7AIH - chains G and 1 of the 71 polymer chains in the assembly; structure by electron microscopy, 3.60 A resolution.

== Chain G ==
Name: Ribosomal_L18e/L15P domain-containing protein
Organism: Leishmania major
Reference sequence: Q4QF19 (Q4QF19_LEIMA); numbering as in UniProt (aligned over 1-374)
Chain sequence (374 residues; row label = number of the first residue in the row):
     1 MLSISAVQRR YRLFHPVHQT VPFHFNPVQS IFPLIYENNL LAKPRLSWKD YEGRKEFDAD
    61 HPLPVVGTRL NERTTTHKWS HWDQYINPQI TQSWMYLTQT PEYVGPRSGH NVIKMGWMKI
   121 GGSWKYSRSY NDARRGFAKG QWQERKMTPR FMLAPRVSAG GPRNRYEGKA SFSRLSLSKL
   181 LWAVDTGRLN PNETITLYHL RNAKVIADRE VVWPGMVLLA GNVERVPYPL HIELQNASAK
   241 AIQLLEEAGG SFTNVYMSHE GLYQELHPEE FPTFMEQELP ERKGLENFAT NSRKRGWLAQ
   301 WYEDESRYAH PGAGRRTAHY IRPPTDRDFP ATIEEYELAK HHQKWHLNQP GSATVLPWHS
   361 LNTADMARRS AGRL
Disordered / not traced: 1-9
Ligand contacts: NAD (nicotinamide-adenine-dinucleotide): Tyr263, Glu270, Phe271, Pro272, Met275

== Chain 1 ==
Molecule: Ribosomal RNA
Organism: Leishmania major
Sequence (9070 nucleotides; row label = number of the first residue in the row; numbers below 1 keep their minus sign (U-1764 is residue -1764)):
 -1764 UGAAAAUUGA AAAAUAUAAU UUGAAAAAUA AAUUACAAAU AAAAGAUUAA AUUUGAAUUA
 -1704 AUUACAGAAA UAUAGACACA AACACGCCCG AUUGAUUUCA CGUAUACACU UGUACUUUGU
 -1644 UUUUGGUCUA CGUUUUGUUG UUUGUAUUGG CUUGAUUUAA UGGACAAAUA UAAAAAGCUU
 -1584 GAACACAAAA UUUAAAACAA UUGGAUAUGC CAAGAGUUAA AAAAUGAAAU UAAAUAAAAA
 -1524 UAAAAAUAAA UUAAAAAAUA AAAUAAAAAU AAAUUUAAAA AAUAAAUUAA AAUAAAAAAU
 -1464 UAGAAAAUGA AAAUUGAAAA AUAUAAUUUG AAAAAUAAAA UUAUAAAUAG AAAAAUUAAU
 -1404 UGAAAUUGCA AAGUAAAAAU UUAUAAUAGA AUAAAAUAAU UUCAAUUUGA UUUAGUUUCA
 -1344 UAUUAUAUUA UAUUAUAUUA UAUUAUAUUA UAUUAUAUUA UAUUAUAUUA UAUUAUAUUA
 -1284 UAUUAUAUUA UAUUAUAUUA UAUUAUAUUA UAUUAUAUUA UAUUAUUAGC AUUUAUUAUA
 -1224 UUAUUAUAUU AUUAUAUUUA UUAUAUUAUU AUAUUAUUAU AUUAUUAUAU UAUUAUAUUA
 -1164 UAUUAUAUUA UAUUAUAUUA UAUUAUUAUU AUAUUAAUUA UAUUAUUAUA UUAAUAAUAU
 -1104 UUACUAUUAU AUCUAAUAUC AAGCUUGUUA GAAAAAACAU UGUUUUUUCU AACAAGCUUG
 -1044 AUACUCUCGG UAUGGUUUCA AAAAUUGACU AAUUUUGAUA UUGUUUUGGC UCUGGACUAA
  -984 UUAAUUCCCC UUUAAUUUUA UUAUCUAAAA UUUGCAUGUA AAGUAGUUAG UUAGAUAUGA
  -924 AAAUUUAGUU AGGGUUGAUA AUGAAAUCAA UUAAGUUUAU AUAUAAAGUU AGUUAGUCAA
  -864 UAUGAAUUUU UUUGCAAACA UUUCCGGUUG ACUUCAUGUG AUUACACGUA CUCCGUUUUG
  -804 UUUUUAUGUG UCAUGAUUUG CAUUGAUUUU UUCGCAACAA AUCUAAUAUA CUCAACAGCA
  -744 CCUACCAAGA GUUAAAAAUG AAAUUAAAUU AAAUUAAAAA AUAAAAUAAA AAUAAAAUAA
  -684 AAAUAAAUUU AAAAAUAAAA AUAAAUUUAA AAAUAAAAUA AAUUUAAAAA ACAAAUUAAA
  -624 AUAGAAAAUU AGAAAAUGGA AAUUGAAAAA UAUAAUUUGA AAAAUAAAUU ACAAAUAAAA
  -564 GAUUAAAUUU GAAUUAAUUG UAGAAACAUU UCCGAUCGAU UUCACGCAUA CACUUGUACU
  -504 UCGUUGGCUC CAUUUAAUGG ACAAAUAUAA AAAGCUUAAA CACAAAAUUU AAAACAAUUG
  -444 GACAAGCAAG AGUUAAAAAA UGAAAUUAAA AUAAAAAAUA AAAUAAAAAU AAAUUUAAAA
  -384 AUAAAAAUAA AUUUAAAAAA CAUUGGUUGA AUAAAAUUUU UAUUUUAUAU AUAAUUUAAA
  -324 CUUUUGUUGU UGUUUGUUAG UAAGCAAAAA UAUUUAUGUU AUUUUAAUAU UAUUUAUGUA
  -264 CUUACUAUUA UUUUGAUAAA UUUUAACUUU AAAUAGCUCA AAAACUACAA UCAAUAAAGC
  -204 AUAAAAAAAU UUAUUUAUGA UUAUAUUAAU AUAAAAUGAC CUAAUAUAAU GAAAAUACUU
  -144 UGGUGUUAAG UUAUUUGUUU UAUUAUGAAA UAAGUUGCAC UAUUUAUUGA AUUAAUAAAG
   -84 AAAGAAUAGA AAUAAAUAAG UUAUAAUAUC UUUAAUUUAU UUAUAAUUUC UUUGCAUUUG
   -24 UAUUUAGUGU GAGUUUACAU UUAAUUUUAU AUUAUUUUAG UGUUAGUAUA UAUUUAGAUU
    36 UAAUCAAAGU UAUUAUUAAA UAAUAUUGAU UUUGGAUGAA UUUAAUUUUU AAUUAUAUUU
    96 UUGAAUUUUA AUUUUAUUAU UUUGAUUUAA UAUUUUUAAA AUAUUAUAUA UUUUAGAUUU
   156 AAAUUUGUUG UUUUAUAUUU AGUUUAAUGU UUAUAAAUUG AUAAUUAAUU UGUUUUAUUU
   216 UAAAGUUUUU AUGAACUGUG AUUUAUAGUU UAUUAUUUUU AGUUUAAUGU UUAAAUAUUU
   276 AACUAGUGAU GGCACAGUUG UUCUAUAUGU ACCUAUAAAA AAUAGUAAAA UUAUUUUAAU
   336 UAAAUUAAUA AAUAAUUAUU AAACUAAUUU UAUAUUAAUA UUAUGAAAAA UUUAAAAAUU
   396 AAUUUUUUUU UCUAAUUUUU AUAUAUUGAA GUAAUAUGUA UUGAAUUGAA UAUUAAAAAU
   456 ACAAAUUUAA UUUGUAAUUA AUAAAUCUAU UUUAUUUUAA UAGAUGUUUA AUGUUAAUUA
   516 AUUUAUUAUU UUAAUAUUUA AUAUUUGUUU AUACAAAAGU AACUUUUUUU GAAUAUAAAG
   576 AAUUAUUAUU AUAAAUAUUA UUUUAAAAAU AUAAAAAUAU UGUUAAUAAA AUUAUCAAGU
   636 UUCAAAAGCG UUUAUUAAAU GCGUCGGUCU AAGUAUUAUA UUUAAGAUUA UUCUUGUAUA
   696 UAGAUUUUUA UUUUAAUAAU UCUACAUAAU UAAAAAUUAA CCUCAAAUUA UAUUUAUUAG
   756 UAGCAUAGUA AUUUAUUAAC UGAUUAUUAA AGCGUUCCAU AGAAAAUUUU AAAAUUAUAA
   816 CAAUCUAAAU AAAUAAUAAA UUAAAAUAAA AAUUUUAAAA AAAUUAAAAA AUUAAAAUAG
   876 GGCAAGUCCU ACUCUCCUUU ACAAAGAGAA CGUUUAUAUG UAAUUGUAUG UUUGAUUGGG
   936 GCAAUACUAU AUCUAUUUAU AUAGAAAAAG AACUAUAUUU AUUGAAAUAA UAAAAGGUUC
   996 GAGCAGGUUA ACAAGCAUUA AUACUAAAUG UGUUUCAUCG UCUACUUAUU GCUAAAUUAU
  1056 AAUUGAUUGU UCAUCAAAAA AGCAAUUCGU UAGUUGGGUU AAAAUCGUUG UAAAGCAGAU
  1116 UUGUUUAUAU AUUUAAUUUU UGUAUAUAGU UAAAAAUUAA UAUUAGUACG CAAGGAUUCA
  1176 UUAUUUGUAA UUUAAAUAUA UUAAAUGUUA UUUUAUUAAA UAAAAUAAAA UAAGUCAAUU
  1236 GUUAUUAUUC AUAUUAAUUU UUUUAAAAGU UUUUUAAUUU UAUAUUAGUU UAUUUGUUUA
  1296 AAAAGUAUCU AAUUAAUUCA UUAUUUAGGA AUAGUUAAUA AUAAUUUAUA AUUCUGAUUA
  1356 GAUUUGUUUG UUAAUGCUAU UAAAGGGGUG UGGAAAAAGU GUUAAAUUUU UGAUAUAUUU
  1416 AAAUAAUAAA UAAAAUAUAA CUUAUUAGUC AGAAAUGGAU GCCAGCCGUU GCGGUAAUUU
  1476 CUAUGCUUUU AAAUAUUAUA CAUUUAUUUU AUAAAUUUGU UACUAUAUAU UUUUAGUCAA
  1536 UAAAACUAAU AAUUAUUUUU AUUUGUUUUU AAACACCGUU UGGUAUAUGC AAAUAAAAAA
  1596 UGACAUUAAU UAUUAAUUAU AUUAUAUUAU AUUUAUUCAU UUAAGUCAAC AAUAUCUAUU
  1656 UACUGUUUUU GACAACAUGA UAAGGAUUAU AAAUGGUAUU GCAAAUUUUA UAAUCAAAAC
  1716 UAAUUUAUUA UAUUAAAUUA GCAUGUUUAG AUAAAACAAU AAAUUUAGAA GGUAUUGUUG
  1776 CCCACCAUUC UUUGUAAUAA AGACAACGUG CAGUAAUUAA UGUAUUUAUA AAAAUAUAUU
  1836 UUUUCAUGUU AAAUUUUCGU UGCCUUUUUU AUUAUUUAGA AAAUUUAUGA AUUUAUAUAA
  1896 AUCAAUAAUG AAAAUUAUAG UAUUAUUAUU UAUGAGGAGA AUUUUCGGAA GGAGGGAUUU
  1956 UCGGACCAGG AAUGUCCAGA GAGGUUUCGG GCAUCAGCGA UUGAUUUUGG GAGAACGGAG
  2016 CCGCCGAGUG AAAUUUGCCC AGAGCAGAGU CGGGAGAAGA GUGGAUCGAC CGAAGAAAAG
  2076 ACCGUUUUUC GGAAGGGGAG CAGGUCCAAC CGAUUUUUUU GCCAACUUGC ACAGGAGGGA
  2136 GCCAGAAGCG CACUCAAAGU UAGUUUUGGG AGAUUUGAAG GGAGAAAUUU CCGAGUUAUU
  2196 CAUAUAUUUU UUAGUUUGUG UUAGCAAAUU UUGAAAUACA ACUUUUUUGC AAAUUGGAAG
  2256 AAAACCUCCC AAAUGUAGCU UCCCAAUCUU CCUCUCUAAA UCCAUUCCCA ACGGUCUUUC
  2316 CCCCAUCAUC CUCAGAUGUC UCUUCCCCCC CAAAAAUCCU AAAAUCCAAG UUCAUCUCGC
  2376 UCUCUCUCCC CUCAAUUUCC UUAAAAAACU CGCUUCCUAA ACUUAUCCCG AAAAACCCCG
  2436 CUCUUCUUCC CUCUAAAUCU UUUCUCCUCC CCUCCAAAUC UCCCUCAAAU CUCUCCUCUC
  2496 UUCUCCCGAA ACUUUAAUCU UUUUAUUUUA UAAAUAAAUU UGGUAUUUUA AAAUAUUAUA
  2556 AUUAAAUAUU CUAAAUUAUU UAAUAAUAUU AGAAAUGAAU ACUUUAUUAA AAUAAUAUUA
  2616 AUGUGUAAUA UAUUUAAUCA UAUUAGAAUU CCGUUUAAAU UGAAAUAUAU UGAAUUGUAA
  2676 UUAUCAAUAC AAUAUAAGUU AUUAAAUAAU AAUUUAAUUU UAUAUGUUUU AUAAGUGUAA
  2736 UUAUUUAGUU UUGAAAGUUU AUAUAUAAAC AAUAACCUUU UUUAUUUUUU AAUACAAUUU
  2796 UAAGUGAAAU UUAUGAUUUA UUAUUAUUAA AUAUUACUGC AGACUACAUG AAAAAUAUAA
  2856 AAAGGCAUUU GUAUAGGUUU ACUUUUGGAC CUCAACAUCC UGCAGCUCAU GGCGUUUUAU
  2916 GUUGUUUAUU AUAUCUUUCU GGAGAAUAUA UAGUUUAUAU UGAUGUAAUA AUUGGUUAUU
  2976 UGCAUCGCGG UACAGAAAAG UUAUGUGAAU AUAAAACUGU AGAACAGUGU UUACCGAUGA
  3036 AGACUGGAUU AUGUGAGUGU CGUUUGCAAC GAGCAUUUAC UGUCAUUGUG UUUUGAGUAU
  3096 AUGUUGAGGU GUUGUCUUGC UAUUCGCUGU GCAUUUAUGC GUUUAUUAAU GUGUGAGUUU
  3156 ACGCGUUGUU UCAAUGGACU UCUUUGUUGC UCUUGUAUGG UUAUGGAUAU AGGAUCAUUA
  3216 UCGCCAAUGC UUUGAUCGUU UGAAGAACGU GAUAAGUUGA UGACUUUUUU UGAUUUGUGU
  3276 UGUGGUUGUA GAAUGCAUUU AGCAUUUAUG UGCUUAUUGG GUUUACUUGA UGAUUUUGUA
  3336 UUUGGGUUUA UAGAUUUUUU AUUGAUGUUG UGUAUAUCAU GUUUAUUUGU UUUAGAUUUA
  3396 UAUGAUUUGC UUUUUAUUGG AAAUAGACUU UUAUAUUUGC GUUUGCGCGG GUUAGCAUUU
  3456 UUUGAUGUUU UUGAUUUAUG UUUUAAUAGU AUAAGUGGUU GUUUGUCUAG AUCGUUGGGU
  3516 AUGGUAUGAG AUGUUAGAUU AUAUAGUUGU UACGAAUUAU AUUUUAUGUU AGUUUUUGAU
  3576 UAUUGCUUUU GUUAUUUAGG UGAUGCAUUU GAUAGACUUU UUUUGCGACU UUUUGAUAUG
  3636 CGUAUGAGUA UACUUCUAUG UAAACAAUGC UUUUUUGUAG GUUUUUUUGU CUUUGGAUUU
  3696 GUGUGCUUAU UUGAUUAUAU GUAUGUUGAU GUAACUAUAG AAACUAUAAU UAGUUUAUUU
  3756 UAUAGUUUAU GAUGUUGCAU AUUACCAGGA UGUUCAUUUG CUAAUGUUGA ACAUCCUAAA
  3816 GGCGAAUACA GUAUUUUUUU AUGUUUUUUA UAUGGAUUUA UAUCACGUUU ACGUAUACGU
  3876 UGUGCAGAUU UUGUGCAUAU UUGUUUAUUA GAUGUGAUGA UGCGAGGGUU UAUGUUGCAC
  3936 GACUUAGUAG CAGUUAUUGG UAAUGUUGAU GUUGUUUUUG GUUCUGUAGA UCGAUAAGCU
  3996 AUUACUUAUA UACAAAAAUG AAAGAUGAAC CUAAAAAUUG GUGCGGAGGG GUUUGAUUUU
  4056 UGUUGGGGUU CUGUCUUACC UGCUAUUUGU AUAGUUUAUU UAAUUUUUUG UUUAUGUGGA
  4116 UUAUUUUGUA UUAUGUUUGG UAGUUUUGUU UUUAUUGAUU AUUGUUUUAU UUGUUUUUUC
  4176 UCUUGUCUUG UGUUUUGUUU AGUAUGCUUG UUGUGCGAUU UAUUUGUAGA CUCAUUACGC
  4236 GGUUUGUUUG AUGUUUGUUG UUUUAUACGU UGUAUUCAAU AUUGUUUUGU AUGGUUUAUA
  4296 AUUAGUGAAU UACUUCUUUU UUUAUCUUUA UUUUAUGUAG UUUUCAGUUU AGUUUUAUUU
  4356 GUGAGUGUUG AAUUUGCAUU UGUAUUUGUU AUGCCUAUUA UGUUUAGUUG UUUAAUUUGU
  4416 GAUUUUGGUU UUGUAUUUUA UUGAUAUUUU AUUGAUAUUU UUAAUUUAUU AAUUAAUACA
  4476 UUUUUAUUAU UUGUAAGUGG UUUAUUUGUU AAUUUUGUUU UAUUUUUAUU UUGAUUUCGU
  4536 UUUUUUUUAU GUGUUUUAUU UAUGUUAUGA GUCGGUAUAU UAUUUGGCUU UUUGUUUAUG
  4596 UGAAAUCAAG UUUGAGAGUU UUCAUUAUUA UUUGUGACUU GUAGUUGUGG CGUAUUUGGA
  4656 UCAAUACUUU UUUUAAUCGA UUUAUUGCAU UUUAGUCAUG UCUUUUUAGG UAUAUUUUUG
  4716 UUAUUUUUAU GUUUUAGUCG UUGUUUUAAU UUUUUAUGUA UGGAUACACG UUUUGUAUUU
  4776 CUAUAUGUAG UGUGCCUAUA UUGGCAUUUU GUUGAUUGCG UUUGAUUUUU UUUAUUACGA
  4836 UUUGUAUAUU UUGAUGUUUU AAGUGUGGUU UACUUAUAUG CAUAAAGGCU CAAUUUUGAA
  4896 UUUUUAAAUU UUAUUUCAAA AAGCGGAGAG GAAAGAAAAG GCUUUUAACU UCAGGUUGUU
  4956 UAUUGCGUAU UUAUGGUGUG GGUUUUAGUU UAGGUUUUUU UAUUUGUAUG CAGAUAAUUU
  5016 GUGGUGUGUG UUUAGCAUGA UUAUUUUUUA GUUGUUUUAU AUGUACUAAU UGAUAUUUUG
  5076 UUUUAUUUUU GUGAGAUUUU GAUUUGGGAU UUGUAAUACG AAGCACACAU AUUUGUUUUA
  5136 CAUCGUUGUU AUUUUUUCUU CUUUAUGUUC AUAUAUUUAA GUGUAUAGUA UUAAUAAUUU
  5196 UAUUUGAUAC ACAUAUUUUA GUAUGGGUGG UAGGUUUUGU GAUAUAUAUA UUUAUAGUAA
  5256 UAAUAGGUUU UAUUGGCUAU GUUUUACCAU GUACAAUGAU GUCGUAUUGG GGUUUAACAG
  5316 UGUUCAGUAA CAUUUUAGCA ACUGUCCCAG UUAUUGGUAC UUGACUUUGU UAUUGAAUAU
  5376 GAGGUAGUGA GUAUAUUAAU GAUUUUACAC UGUUAAAAUU ACAUGUGUUG CAUGUGCUAU
  5436 UACCUUUUGU AUUAAUACUU GUAAUAUUUA UGCAUUUGUU UUGUUUACAU UAUUUUAUGA
  5496 GUUCAGAUGG UUUUUGUGAU CGAUUUGCAU UUUAUUGCGA ACGUUUAUGU UUUUGUAUGU
  5556 GAUUUUAUUU ACGAGAUAUG UUUUUGGCUU UUUUGAUAUU AUUUUUUGUA AUUUAUUUUA
  5616 UUUUUAUAAA UUGAUAUUUU GUUUUUCAUG AAGAAUCUUG AGUUAUAGUU GAUACAUUAA
  5676 AAACAUCUGA UAAGAUUCUU CCUGAGUGAU UUUUUUUUAU UUUUAUUUGG UUUUUUAAAA
  5736 GCUGUACCAG AUAAAUUUAC UGGUUUAUUA UUAAUGGUUA UUUUAUUAUU UUCCUUAUUU
  5796 UUGUUUAUAU UAAAUUGCAU AUUAUGAUUU GUUUAUUGUA GAAGUUCAUU GUUGUGAUUU
  5856 ACAUAUUCAU UAGUUUUAUU UUAUAGUAUA UUUAUGAGUG GUUUUUUAGC ACUGUAUGUU
  5916 AUAUUAGCAU AUCCUAUAUG AAUGGAAUUA CAAUUUUGAG UGUUGCUUUU GUUUAUGUUA
  5976 GUUGUAUGUA GAUUAGAUUA AAAAUUUAUA UAUUUUUUAU UAAGCGUUAA UAUAUUAAAU
  6036 UUUAUUUAGA AUAGUAUUAA UAAUCAAAGG GUUGGAAGAA AUUUGCGAAA GAAAGGGAUC
  6096 UUAGAAAGGA AAUUUUAGUU UAAGACCGAG AAGGGGAGAA GGGAGAGAGA GAUUCGUGUU
  6156 AUUUAAUUUU UAUGGAUUAA UUGCGUAUUA CUGUAUAACA UAUUUAAAUG UCUAUAUUUU
  6216 AUUUUGUAUU GUAUUUAUGU AUUAUAUGGC UUUUUUAUUU UGUUUUUGCA UUUUAUUAGA
  6276 UUUUAUAUUA UUUGGAAGUC UUUUAGUAGG AGAUGCGUUU AUGGAUGUUU UUUUUUUACG
  6336 UUAUCUAUUA UGCUUUUUGG AGUGUUUUUC AUUAUUAUGU AGAUGUAUAU CUACUUUUUU
  6396 ACGAAUGUUU UGUAAUCUUU UGUCUUCGCA UUUUUUGAUG CUUAUGUUUU GUGAUUUUGU
  6456 AUAUUUUUUU AUUGUAUUUC UAUUAUUUUU UUUAAUGUGU GAUAUUAUUU AUUUUAUGAU
  6516 AUUUUCAUUC GCCAUGCUAU UUUGCAUAAU AUUUUAUUUA UUUUUAUAUG CAUUAGAUAU
  6576 GUUUUGCGCA UUAUUACAAA UAUUUAUAUU UUGUAAUAUG AUAAUGCAAU UAAUUAUGGA
  6636 UUUUUUAUUG UUAUUAAUUU UUCAUUAAUU UAUAGAAUUA AAUCGAAUAA GUUAAUUAUA
  6696 UCAAAAAAUA GUAUAAAUAU ACUACAACUU AAUAUAAAAA AUAGGUUUGA AAAUCGCACA
  6756 GUAUGUAAUC GUACAACUCA GAAUCCUAUA AAUUGAUAAG AAAAUAUAAA GAUGUUAAUU
  6816 AUUAGUCUAA AAUAAAAAAU AUAAAUAAUA ACCAACCAUA UUAUUGAAAA GAAAAUAAUA
  6876 CAAAUUCCCA UAUAACUUAA GUGAAGUAGU AAACAAAAUA CUUUUAAAAA AAAACCAAAU
  6936 ACUAUUGGAA UAGCACCAAU ACAUAAAAAA AUACUUGCUA AUAAUACACU AAUUAAUAAA
  6996 UUAUUAAAAA AGCUAAAAAA AAUAAAGUUA AUUAAAAAAU AAUUUUCAUU AUAUUUAAUA
  7056 UCGAACAUAU UAUAUACUAU AAAAAAAUAA UAUAAAAUUA UUAAUAUAAU CAGACUUAAU
  7116 GAGUAAAUUA AAUGAAAAUU UAGAUACAUA UAAAAGAUGU AAUUUUUAUU AGAAAUAAAU
  7176 AUUAAAAAUA AAAAACUAAA AUUAUUAACG CUAAGUACAA AUAAAAGACU UACAAUUGCA
  7236 AAACUAUUUA AUCCAAUUAA CACGCAUGUA AUGCAUUGUA UUAUAAUAAG UUUUAUAAAU
  7296 AUUAUAUAAA
Disordered / not traced: -1764 to 36, 713-747, 1159-7305

== How chain G and chain 1 interact ==
Residue-residue contacts (163; chain G residue first):
  Arg10(G) with U411(1), sugar contact; U486(1), salt bridge to the phosphate
  Tyr11(G) with U411(1), base contact; U412(1), stacking on the base
  Leu13(G) with U411(1), base contact
  Gly67(G) with A497(1), phosphate contact
  Thr68(G) with A497(1), phosphate contact
  Arg69(G) with A497(1), phosphate contact; G498(1), salt bridge to the phosphate
  Leu70(G) with G498(1), phosphate contact
  Lys78(G) with U507(1), hydrogen bond to the base
  Gln92(G) with A512(1), base contact
  Trp94(G) with A512(1), hydrogen bond to the phosphate
  Met95(G) with U507(1), sugar contact
  Tyr96(G) with U507(1), base contact
  Gln99(G) with U183(1), hydrogen bond to the base
  Thr100(G) with U183(1), hydrogen bond to the base
  Glu102(G) with A182(1), sugar contact; U183(1), sugar contact; G184(1), phosphate contact
  Tyr103(G) with U183(1), hydrogen bond to the sugar
  Val104(G) with A182(1), base contact
  Gly105(G) with A182(1), base contact
  Pro106(G) with A182(1), phosphate contact
  Arg107(G) with U180(1), salt bridge to the phosphate; A182(1), salt bridge to the phosphate; U503(1), base contact
  Ser108(G) with A328(1), hydrogen bond to the base; U503(1), hydrogen bond to the base; U504(1), phosphate contact
  Gly109(G) with U503(1), hydrogen bond to the base
  Ile113(G) with A375(1), sugar contact; U376(1), sugar contact
  Lys114(G) with U352(1), hydrogen bond to the sugar; A353(1), sugar contact
  Gly116(G) with A353(1), phosphate contact; U354(1), phosphate contact
  Trp117(G) with U354(1), sugar contact; U502(1), hydrogen bond to the sugar; U503(1), stacking on the base
  Met118(G) with U502(1), base contact; U503(1), sugar contact
  Lys119(G) with U330(1), salt bridge to the phosphate; U502(1), hydrogen bond to the base; U503(1), sugar contact; U504(1), salt bridge to the phosphate
  Ile120(G) with U327(1), phosphate contact; A328(1), sugar contact; U329(1), phosphate contact
  Gly121(G) with U327(1), hydrogen bond to the phosphate; A328(1), sugar contact
  Ser123(G) with A158(1), phosphate contact; U502(1), base contact
  Trp124(G) with U326(1), stacking on the base; U327(1), hydrogen bond to the phosphate
  Lys125(G) with A158(1), salt bridge to the phosphate; U159(1), phosphate contact
  Ser127(G) with U326(1), base contact
  Arg128(G) with G320(1), base contact; U377(1), sugar contact; A378(1), sugar contact
  Ser129(G) with U376(1), sugar contact; U377(1), sugar contact
  Tyr130(G) with U180(1), hydrogen bond to the base
  Asn131(G) with U215(1), base contact; A325(1), base contact; U326(1), hydrogen bond to the base
  Asp132(G) with G320(1), hydrogen bond to the sugar; U377(1), hydrogen bond to the base
  Arg134(G) with U180(1), salt bridge to the phosphate; U214(1), hydrogen bond to the sugar; U215(1), base contact; U326(1), base contact
  Arg135(G) with U215(1), phosphate contact; G320(1), base contact
  Phe137(G) with U214(1), base contact
  Ala138(G) with A346(1), base contact
  Lys139(G) with A99(1), base contact
  Gly140(G) with A99(1), base contact
  Trp142(G) with U975(1), sugar contact
  Gln143(G) with A347(1), hydrogen bond to the sugar
  Glu144(G) with A347(1), sugar contact; U348(1), sugar contact
  Arg145(G) with A346(1), sugar contact; A347(1), sugar contact
  Lys146(G) with A342(1), hydrogen bond to the base; A345(1), hydrogen bond to the base; A347(1), base contact
  Met147(G) with U973(1), base contact
  Thr148(G) with U955(1), base contact; U973(1), sugar contact; U974(1), hydrogen bond to the base
  Phe151(G) with G98(1), base contact
  Met152(G) with G98(1), base contact; A956(1), sugar contact
  Leu153(G) with U955(1), hydrogen bond to the sugar; A956(1), sugar contact
  Ala154(G) with A956(1), sugar contact
  Pro155(G) with A956(1), phosphate contact; U957(1), phosphate contact
  Arg156(G) with A956(1), hydrogen bond to the phosphate; U957(1), hydrogen bond to the phosphate; A958(1), salt bridge to the phosphate
  Ser158(G) with G195(1), hydrogen bond to the sugar
  Gly161(G) with G195(1), phosphate contact; A196(1), phosphate contact
  Pro162(G) with G195(1), phosphate contact; A196(1), phosphate contact
  Arg163(G) with U193(1), salt bridge to the phosphate; U194(1), salt bridge to the phosphate; A196(1), phosphate contact
  Asn164(G) with U93(1), phosphate contact; U94(1), hydrogen bond to the phosphate; A196(1), phosphate contact
  Arg165(G) with A92(1), phosphate contact; U93(1), hydrogen bond to the phosphate
  Tyr166(G) with A196(1), phosphate contact; U197(1), hydrogen bond to the phosphate
  Glu167(G) with U93(1), sugar contact
  Lys169(G) with U194(1), base contact; A196(1), phosphate contact; U197(1), salt bridge to the phosphate
  Ala170(G) with A198(1), phosphate contact
  Arg174(G) with A191(1), hydrogen bond to the phosphate; A192(1), salt bridge to the phosphate
  Lys179(G) with U189(1), hydrogen bond to the phosphate; A190(1), salt bridge to the phosphate
  Arg188(G) with A188(1), salt bridge to the phosphate
  Lys204(G) with U187(1), hydrogen bond to the sugar; A188(1), phosphate contact; U189(1), base contact
  Val205(G) with U189(1), sugar contact
  Ala207(G) with U189(1), base contact
  Arg209(G) with A190(1), hydrogen bond to the base; U209(1), base contact
  Glu210(G) with U189(1), base contact
  Val217(G) with U200(1), base contact
  Leu219(G) with U200(1), base contact; U201(1), phosphate contact
  Ala220(G) with U201(1), hydrogen bond to the phosphate; A202(1), phosphate contact
  Gly221(G) with A202(1), phosphate contact
  Asn222(G) with A202(1), hydrogen bond to the phosphate; A203(1), phosphate contact; U204(1), phosphate contact
  Asn236(G) with A199(1), phosphate contact; U200(1), base contact
  Ser238(G) with U200(1), phosphate contact; U201(1), hydrogen bond to the phosphate
  Ala239(G) with U200(1), hydrogen bond to the phosphate
  Lys240(G) with U201(1), sugar contact
  Lys283(G) with U197(1), salt bridge to the phosphate; A198(1), salt bridge to the phosphate
  Asn287(G) with U197(1), hydrogen bond to the phosphate; A198(1), hydrogen bond to the phosphate
  Phe288(G) with A198(1), phosphate contact
  Lys294(G) with A199(1), salt bridge to the phosphate
  Ala367(G) with U197(1), sugar contact
  Arg368(G) with U197(1), sugar contact
  Arg369(G) with U197(1), hydrogen bond to the sugar; A198(1), hydrogen bond to the sugar; A199(1), salt bridge to the phosphate
  Ser370(G) with U197(1), hydrogen bond to the base
Also at the interface, not in a pair above, chain G (101 interface residues in all): Ser93, Asn111, Val112, Met115, Gly122, Gly136, Val157, Phe172
Also at the interface, not in a pair above, chain 1 (79 interface residues in all): U97, U179, A181, G207, U340, U341, U485, U487, U491, U496, A511

== In short ==
101 residues of chain G face 79 of chain 1 across their interface; the contacts include 42 hydrogen bonds, 19
salt bridges and 3 aromatic stacking contacts. Polar pairs include Lys78(G)-U507(1), Gln99(G)-U183(1) and
Thr100(G)-U183(1). Chain G binds NAD.
Chain G is Ribosomal_L18e/L15P domain-containing protein and chain 1 is Ribosomal RNA, both from Leishmania
major; the structure, The Large subunit of the Kinetoplastid mitochondrial ribosome, was determined by
electron microscopy, deposited together with 7ANE, 7AM2 and 7AOR.
